PDB entry 4G3X | X-ray diffraction, 3.25 A resolution | chains A and B

# Chain A
Protein: GTPase HRas
From: Homo sapiens
UniProt: P01112 (RASH_HUMAN); numbering as in UniProt (aligned over 1-166)
Amino-acid sequence (166 residues; numbered 1 to 166; the number before each row is that of its first residue):
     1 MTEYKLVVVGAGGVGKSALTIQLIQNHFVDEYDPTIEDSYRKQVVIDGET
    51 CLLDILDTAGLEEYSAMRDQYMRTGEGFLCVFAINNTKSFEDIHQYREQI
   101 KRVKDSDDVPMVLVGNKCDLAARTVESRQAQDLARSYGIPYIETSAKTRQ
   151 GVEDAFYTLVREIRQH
Differences from the reference sequence: engineered mutation Leu61 (Gln in P01112)
Swiss-Prot annotation at these positions:
  - region: His166 (Hypervariable region)
  - motif: Tyr32 to Tyr40 (Effector region)
  - binding site (GTP): Gly13 to Ala18, Val29 to Thr35, Ala59, Gly60, Asn116 to Asp119, Ser145 to Lys147
  - modified residue: Met1 (N-acetylmethionine), Thr2 (N-acetylthreonine), Cys118 (S-nitrosocysteine)
  - glycosylation: Thr35 (Microbial infection: O-linked (Glc) threonine)
  - natural variant: Gly12 (G12A: In CSTLO; G12C: In CSTLO; G12D: In CSTLO; G12E: In CSTLO; G12S: In CSTLO and CMEMS; G12V: In CSTLO, bladder carcinoma and CMEMS), Gly13 (G13C: In CSTLO; G13D: In CSTLO; G13R: In SFM), Gln22 (Q22K: In CMEMS), Glu37 (E37EE: In CSTLO), Thr58 (T58I: In CSTLO), Leu61 (Q61L: In melanoma; this construct carries the variant), Glu63 (E63K: In CMEMS), Ser89 (S89C: Found in a patient with severe fetal hydrops and pleural effusion; uncertain significance), Lys117 (K117R: In CSTLO), Ala146 (A146T: In CSTLO; A146V: In CSTLO)
  - mutagenesis: Ser17 (S17N: Dominant negative. Prevents PLCE1 EGF-induced recruitment to plasma membrane. No effect on subcellular location of isoform 2), Asn26 (N26G: Loss of interaction with PLCE1; when associated with V-12), Val29 (V29A: No effect on interaction with PLCE1; when associated with V-12), Tyr32 (Y32F: Loss of interaction and recruitment to plasma membrane of PLCE1; when associated with V-12), Pro34 (P34G: No effect on interaction with PLCE1; when associated with V-12), Thr35 (T35S: Loss of interaction with PLCE1; when associated with V-12), Glu37 (E37G: No effect on interaction with PLCE1; when associated with V-12), Asp38 (D38N: No effect on interaction with PLCE1; when associated with V-12), Ser39 (S39C: No effect on interaction with PLCE1; when associated with V-12), Ala59 (A59T: Loss of GTPase activity and creation of an autophosphorylation site), Ala83 (A83T: GTP-binding activity reduced by factor of 30), Cys118 (C118S: Abolishes S-nitrosylation. No stimulation of guanine nucleotide exchange), 3 further mutagenesis entries in UniProt
Bound ions: Mg2+: Ser17, Thr35 (together with GMP-PNP)
Small-molecule neighbours: GMP-PNP (GNP; phosphoaminophosphonic acid-guanylate ester): Ala11, Gly12, Gly13, Val14, Gly15, Lys16, Ser17, Ala18, Phe28, Val29, Asp30, Tyr32, Asp33, Pro34, Thr35, Thr58, Gly60, Leu61, Asn116, Lys117, Asp119, Leu120, Ser145, Ala146, Lys147
What the authors report for this chain:
  - binding site for GMP-PNP: Tyr32
  - conformationally variable residues (side-chain flip): Asp33, Ser39
  - contacts within the chain: Glu62-Ser65 (backbone contact) (from molecular simulation)
  - conformationally variable residues (loop rearrangement): Leu61 to Ser65 (from molecular simulation)
  - allosteric site: Arg97, Tyr137 (from molecular simulation)

# Chain B
Protein: RAF proto-oncogene serine/threonine-protein kinase
From: Homo sapiens
Notes: EC 2.7.11.1
UniProt: P04049 (RAF1_HUMAN); residue numbers follow UniProt; this construct covers 55-131
Amino-acid sequence (77 residues; row label = number of the first residue in the row):
    55 SNTIRVFLPNKQRTVVNVRNGMSLHDCLMKALKVRGLQPECCAVFRLLHE
   105 HKGKKARLDWNTDAASLIGEELQVDFL
What the authors report for this chain:
  - conformationally variable residues (helix shift, order/disorder transition, side-chain flip): Arg67, Ser77 to Lys84, Arg89, Leu101, Glu104, His105, Lys108, Lys109, Gln127, Asp129
  - contacts within the chain: Phe61-Gln127 (hydrogen bond)
  - self-association interface (contacts with another copy of this molecule); pairs are residue here / residue on that copy: Arg100-Glu124 (salt bridge) (from molecular simulation)
  - contacts within the chain: Arg59-Glu124 (backbone contact) (from molecular simulation)
  - allosteric site: Phe61 (from molecular simulation)

# How chain A and chain B interact
Residue-residue contacts (20):
  Gln25(A) - Lys87(B)
  Gln25(A) - Val88(B)
  Gln25(A) - Arg89(B)
  Gln25(A) - Gly90(B)  hydrogen bond (side chain-backbone)
  Ile36(A) - Val69(B)
  Glu37(A) - Arg59(B)  salt bridge
  Glu37(A) - Thr68(B)
  Glu37(A) - Val69(B)  hydrogen bond (backbone-backbone)
  Asp38(A) - Arg67(B)
  Asp38(A) - Thr68(B)  hydrogen bond
  Asp38(A) - Val69(B)
  Ser39(A) - Gln66(B)
  Ser39(A) - Arg67(B)  hydrogen bond (backbone-backbone)
  Ser39(A) - Arg89(B)  hydrogen bond (backbone-side chain)
  Tyr40(A) - Gln66(B)
  Tyr40(A) - Val88(B)  hydrophobic
  Tyr40(A) - Arg89(B)
  Arg41(A) - Asn64(B)  hydrogen bond (side chain-backbone)
  Arg41(A) - Lys65(B)
  Arg41(A) - Gln66(B)
Also at the interface, not in a pair above, chain A (11 interface residues in all): Ile21, Ile24, Asp54, Tyr64
Also at the interface, not in a pair above, chain B (12 interface residues in all): Ser55
From the paper, about this interface:
  - pairs named by the authors: Glu37(A)-Arg59(B)

# In short
11 residues of chain A face 12 of chain B across their interface, with 6 hydrogen bonds and 1 salt bridge.
Polar contacts include Glu37(A)-Arg59(B), Gln25(A)-Gly90(B) and Asp38(A)-Thr68(B). The authors report a
contact between Glu37(A) and Arg59(B). From the paper: a binding site for GMP-PNP at Tyr32(A); an allosteric
site at Arg97(A), Tyr137(A) and Phe61(B).
Chain A is GTPase HRas and chain B is RAF proto-oncogene serine/threonine-protein kinase, both from Homo
sapiens; the structure, Crystal Structure of Q61L H-Ras-GppNHp bound to the RBD of Raf Kinase, was determined
by X-ray diffraction.
